1TY2 - chains A and B; structure by X-ray diffraction, 2.00 A resolution.

[Chain A (and B)]
Protein: putative exotoxin (superantigen)
From: Streptococcus pyogenes
Notes: chain B of this document is another copy of the same molecule, construct and numbering; everything in this record applies to it too
Reference sequence: Q7BAE3 (Q7BAE3_STRPY); residues 1-211 here correspond to UniProt positions 22-232 (UniProt number = residue number + 21)
Sequence (211 residues; numbered 1 to 211; the number before each row is that of its first residue):
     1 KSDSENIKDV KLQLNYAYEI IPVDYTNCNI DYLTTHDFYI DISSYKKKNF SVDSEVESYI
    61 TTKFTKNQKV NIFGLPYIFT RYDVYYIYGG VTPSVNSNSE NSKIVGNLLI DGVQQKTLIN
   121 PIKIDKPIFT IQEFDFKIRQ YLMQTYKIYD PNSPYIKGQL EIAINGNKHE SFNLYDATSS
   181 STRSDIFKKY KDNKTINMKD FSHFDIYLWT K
Bound ions: Zn2+: His203, Asp205

[Chain A / chain B interface]
Residue-residue contacts (26):
  Gln13(A) - Tyr16(B)
  Tyr16(A) - Tyr16(B)  hydrophobic
  Tyr16(A) - Glu19(B)
  Glu19(A) - Phe79(B)
  Glu19(A) - Arg183(B)  hydrogen bond (backbone-side chain)
  Ile20(A) - Ile20(B)  hydrophobic
  Ile21(A) - Ile20(B)
  Ile21(A) - Ile21(B)
  Ile21(A) - Phe79(B)  hydrophobic
  Ile21(A) - Tyr85(B)  hydrophobic
  Pro76(A) - Ile21(B)  hydrophobic
  Phe79(A) - Glu19(B)
  Phe79(A) - Ile20(B)
  Phe79(A) - Ile21(B)  hydrophobic
  Phe79(A) - Gln140(B)
  Phe79(A) - Gln144(B)
  Thr80(A) - Gln144(B)
  Arg81(A) - Gln144(B)  hydrogen bond (backbone-side chain)
  Tyr85(A) - Ile21(B)  hydrophobic
  Gln140(A) - Phe79(B)
  Tyr141(A) - Arg81(B)
  Gln144(A) - Phe79(B)
  Gln144(A) - Thr80(B)  hydrogen bond (side chain-backbone)
  Gln144(A) - Arg81(B)  hydrogen bond (side chain-backbone)
  Thr145(A) - Arg81(B)  hydrogen bond
  Arg183(A) - Glu19(B)  hydrogen bond (side chain-backbone)
Interface residues without a listed pair, chain A (18 interface residues in all): Pro22, Val23, Ile78
Interface residues without a listed pair, chain B (12 interface residues in all): Pro76

[Overview]
18 residues of chain A face 12 of chain B across their interface, with 6 hydrogen bonds. Polar contacts
include Glu19(A)-Arg183(B), Arg81(A)-Gln144(B) and Gln144(A)-Thr80(B). His203(A) and Asp205(A) form the Zn2+
site.
Chain A and chain B are both putative exotoxin (superantigen) (Streptococcus pyogenes); the structure, Crystal
structure of the streptococcal pyrogenic exotoxin J (SPE-J), was determined by X-ray diffraction together with
1TY0 from the same study.
